Entry 4QXJ (X-ray diffraction, 2.80 A resolution); this record covers chains D and E of the 28 polymer chains in the assembly.

Chain D:
Molecule: Proteasome subunit alpha type-5
From: Saccharomyces cerevisiae
Notes: EC 3.4.25.1
UniProtKB: P32379 (PSA5_YEAST); residues -7 to 252 here correspond to UniProt positions 1-260 (UniProt number = residue number + 8)
Chain sequence (260 residues; row label = number of the first residue in the row; numbers below 1 keep their minus sign (Met-7 is residue -7)):
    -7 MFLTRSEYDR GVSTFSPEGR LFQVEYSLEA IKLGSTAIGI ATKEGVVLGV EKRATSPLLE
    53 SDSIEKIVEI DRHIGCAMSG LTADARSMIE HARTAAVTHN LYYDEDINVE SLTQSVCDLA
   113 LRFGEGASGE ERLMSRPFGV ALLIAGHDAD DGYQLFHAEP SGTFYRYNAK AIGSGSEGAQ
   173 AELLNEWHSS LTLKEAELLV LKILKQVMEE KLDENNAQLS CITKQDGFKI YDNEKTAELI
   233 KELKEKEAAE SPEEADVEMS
Not modelled in the structure: -7 to 0, 118-124, 243-252

Chain E:
Molecule: Proteasome subunit alpha type-6
From: Saccharomyces cerevisiae
Notes: EC 3.4.25.1
UniProtKB: P40302 (PSA6_YEAST); residues 0-233 here correspond to UniProt positions 1-234 (UniProt number = residue number + 1)
Chain sequence (234 residues; each row starts with the number of its first residue; numbering starts at 0):
     0 MFRNNYDGDT VTFSPTGRLF QVEYALEAIK QGSVTVGLRS NTHAVLVALK RNADELSSYQ
    60 KKIIKCDEHM GLSLAGLAPD ARVLSNYLRQ QCNYSSLVFN RKLAVERAGH LLCDKAQKNT
   120 QSYGGRPYGV GLLIIGYDKS GAHLLEFQPS GNVTELYGTA IGARSQGAKT YLERTLDTFI
   180 KIDGNPDELI KAGVEAISQS LRDESLTVDN LSIAIVGKDT PFTIYDGEAV AKYI
Not modelled in the structure: 0-2
Curated features (UniProtKB/Swiss-Prot):
  - modified residue: Ser13 (Phosphoserine)
  - cross-link: Lys190 (Glycyl lysine isopeptide (Lys-Gly) (interchain with G-Cter in ubiquitin))

Interface between chain D and chain E:
Residue-residue contacts (42):
  Ser5(D) - Arg125(E)
  Thr6(D) - Gly7(E)
  Thr6(D) - Gln20(E)
  Phe7(D) - Gln20(E)  hydrogen bond (backbone-side chain)
  Phe7(D) - Tyr23(E)
  Phe7(D) - Ala24(E)  hydrophobic
  Phe7(D) - Leu76(E)  hydrophobic
  Phe7(D) - Arg125(E)
  Phe7(D) - Pro126(E)
  Phe7(D) - Gly128(E)
  Ser8(D) - Tyr23(E)
  Pro9(D) - Tyr23(E)  hydrophobic
  Pro9(D) - Glu26(E)
  Glu10(D) - Gln30(E)
  Gly11(D) - Tyr23(E)
  Gly11(D) - Ala27(E)
  Leu13(D) - Arg125(E)
  Gln106(D) - Arg81(E)  hydrogen bond
  Asp110(D) - Arg81(E)  salt bridge
  Leu113(D) - Pro78(E)  hydrophobic
  Glu117(D) - Tyr122(E)
  Ser153(D) - Pro78(E)
  Gly154(D) - Pro78(E)
  Thr155(D) - Gln59(E)
  Phe156(D) - Gln59(E)
  Tyr157(D) - Arg50(E)
  Tyr157(D) - Ala52(E)
  Tyr157(D) - Ser56(E)
  Tyr157(D) - Ser57(E)
  Tyr157(D) - Gln59(E)
  Arg158(D) - Ser56(E)
  Arg158(D) - Ser57(E)  hydrogen bond (backbone-backbone)
  Tyr159(D) - Ala52(E)
  Tyr159(D) - Asp53(E)
  Tyr159(D) - Leu55(E)
  Tyr159(D) - Ser56(E)
  Asn160(D) - Leu55(E)  hydrogen bond (backbone-backbone)
  Ala161(D) - Leu55(E)
  Gln172(D) - Asp53(E)  hydrogen bond
  Gln172(D) - Leu55(E)
  Leu175(D) - Leu55(E)  hydrophobic
  Leu176(D) - Leu55(E)  hydrophobic
Also at the interface, not in a pair above, chain D (26 interface residues in all): Arg2, Gly3
Also at the interface, not in a pair above, chain E (26 interface residues in all): Asp6, Asn51, Glu54, Asp79, Gly123

In short:
The chain D/chain E interface involves 26 residues from each chain; the contacts include 5 hydrogen bonds and
1 salt bridge. Polar pairs include Asp110(D)-Arg81(E), Phe7(D)-Gln20(E) and Gln106(D)-Arg81(E).
Here chain D is Proteasome subunit alpha type-5 and chain E is Proteasome subunit alpha type-6, both from
Saccharomyces cerevisiae. Entry 4QXJ (yCP beta5-M45A mutant in complex with the epoxyketone inhibitor ONX
0914) was determined by X-ray diffraction (same publication as 4QUX, 4QUY, 4QV0, 4QV1, 4QV3, 4QV4 and 42
further entries).
